Entry 8I8B (electron microscopy, 4.31 A resolution (low resolution: residue-level contacts below are approximate; hydrogen-bond / salt-bridge calls are withheld)); this record covers chains I and J of the 14 polymer chains in the assembly.

[Chain I]
Name: Occlusion-derived virus envelope/capsid protein
From: Autographa californica multiple nucleopolyhedrovirus
UniProt: A0A0N7CT36 (A0A0N7CT36_9ABAC); numbering as in UniProt (aligned over 1-290)
Chain sequence (290 residues; each row starts with the number of its first residue):
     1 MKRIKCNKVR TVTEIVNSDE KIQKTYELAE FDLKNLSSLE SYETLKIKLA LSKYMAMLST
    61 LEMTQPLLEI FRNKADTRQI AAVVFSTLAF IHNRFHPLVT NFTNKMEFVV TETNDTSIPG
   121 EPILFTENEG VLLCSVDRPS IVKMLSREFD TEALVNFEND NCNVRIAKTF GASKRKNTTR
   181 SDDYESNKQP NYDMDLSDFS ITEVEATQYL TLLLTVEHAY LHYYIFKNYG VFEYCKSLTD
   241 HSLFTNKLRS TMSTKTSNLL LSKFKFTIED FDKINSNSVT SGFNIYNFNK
Disordered / not traced: 1-38, 153-201, 247-290

[Chain J]
Name: 38K
From: Autographa californica multiple nucleopolyhedrovirus
UniProt: A0A0N7CSX4 (A0A0N7CSX4_9ABAC); numbering as in UniProt (aligned over 1-320)
Chain sequence (320 residues; each row starts with the number of its first residue):
     1 MASSLQSKWI CLRLNDAIIK RHVLVLSEYA DLKYLGFEKY KFFEYVIFQF CNDPQLCKII
    61 ENNYNYCMQI FKAPADDMRD IRHNIKRAFK TPVLGHMCVL SNKPPMYSFL KEWFLLPHYK
   121 VVSLKSESLT WGFPHVVVFD LDSTLITEEE QVEIRDPFVY DSLQELHEMG CVLVLWSYGS
   181 RDHVAHSMRD VDLEGYFDII ISEGSTVQEE RSDLVQNSHN AIVDYNLKKR FIENKFVFDI
   241 HNHRSDNNIP KSPKIVIKYL SDKNVNFFKS ITLVDDLPTN NYAYDFYVKV KRCPTPVQDW
   301 EHYHNEIIQN IMDYEQYFIK
Disordered / not traced: 1-4

[Chain I / chain J interface]
Contacting residue pairs - 12 pairs, chain I then chain J:
  Y224(I) with W131(J)
  Y229(I) with F133(J)
  V231(I) with I18(J); K20(J)
  E233(I) with L124(J); S126(J)
  K236(I) with L124(J)
  L243(I) with S126(J); E127(J)
  F244(I) with W131(J)
  T245(I) with L129(J)
  N246(I) with W131(J)
Also at the interface, not in a pair above, chain J (12 interface residues in all): V122, K125, T130, G132

[In short]
The interface between chain I and chain J involves 9 residues on one side and 12 on the other.
Chain I is Occlusion-derived virus envelope/capsid protein and chain J is 38K, both from Autographa
californica multiple nucleopolyhedrovirus; the structure, Outer shell and inner layer structures of Autographa
californica multiple nucleopolyhedrovirus (AcMNPV), was determined by electron microscopy (same publication as
8I8A and 8I8C).
